PDB entry 4M4L | X-ray diffraction, 1.45 A resolution | chains A and B

[Chain A]
Molecule: Insulin
From: Bos taurus
Notes: fragment: insulin a chain
UniProtKB: P01317 (INS_BOVIN); residues 1-21 here correspond to UniProt positions 85-105 (UniProt number = residue number + 84)
Sequence (21 residues; row label = number of the first residue in the row):
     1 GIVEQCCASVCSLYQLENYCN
Cystine bridges: C6-C11

[Chain B]
Molecule: Insulin
From: Bos taurus
Notes: fragment: insulin b chain
UniProtKB: P01317 (INS_BOVIN); residues 1-30 here correspond to UniProt positions 25-54 (UniProt number = residue number + 24)
Sequence (30 residues; row label = number of the first residue in the row):
     1 FVNQHLCGSHLVEALYLVCGERGFFYTPKA
Bound ions: Cu ion near H10 (its only coordinating residue here)

[Interface between chain A and chain B]
Cross-chain cystine bridges: C7(A)-C7(B), C20(A)-C19(B)
Pairs across the interface (37):
  V3(A) - L11(B)  hydrophobic
  V3(A) - Y26(B)
  V3(A) - T27(B)
  V3(A) - P28(B)  hydrophobic
  E4(A) - P28(B)
  E4(A) - K29(B)  hydrogen bond (side chain-backbone)
  C6(A) - Q4(B)
  C6(A) - H5(B)
  C6(A) - L6(B)  hydrogen bond (backbone-backbone)
  C6(A) - L11(B)  hydrophobic
  C7(A) - H5(B)  hydrogen bond (backbone-side chain)
  C7(A) - L6(B)  hydrogen bond (backbone-backbone)
  C7(A) - C7(B)  disulfide
  S9(A) - H5(B)
  V10(A) - Q4(B)
  C11(A) - N3(B)
  C11(A) - Q4(B)  hydrogen bond (backbone-backbone)
  S12(A) - N3(B)
  L13(A) - F1(B)  hydrophobic
  L13(A) - Q4(B)
  L13(A) - V18(B)
  Y14(A) - F1(B)
  L16(A) - L11(B)  hydrophobic
  L16(A) - A14(B)  hydrophobic
  L16(A) - L15(B)
  E17(A) - V18(B)
  Y19(A) - L15(B)  hydrophobic
  Y19(A) - F24(B)
  Y19(A) - F25(B)  hydrogen bond (backbone-backbone)
  Y19(A) - T27(B)
  C20(A) - C19(B)  disulfide
  C20(A) - R22(B)
  C20(A) - G23(B)
  N21(A) - R22(B)  hydrogen bond (backbone-side chain)
  N21(A) - G23(B)  hydrogen bond (backbone-backbone)
  N21(A) - F24(B)
  N21(A) - F25(B)
Interface residues without a listed pair, chain A (17 interface residues in all): G1, I2

[In short]
The interface between chain A and chain B involves 17 residues on one side and 19 on the other, with 2
disulfide bonds and 8 hydrogen bonds. Polar pairs include E4(A)-K29(B), C7(A)-H5(B) and N21(A)-R22(B).
Chain A is Insulin and chain B is Insulin, both from Bos taurus; the structure, The structure of Cu T6 bovine
insulin, was determined by X-ray diffraction, deposited together with 4M4F, 4M4H, 4M4I, 4M4J and 4M4M.
